Entry 9MXC (electron microscopy, 2.10 A resolution); this record covers chains A and D of the 5 polymer chains in the assembly.

[Chain A]
Name: viral protein 1
Organism: enterovirus D68
Notes: EC 3.4.22.29, 3.6.1.15, 3.4.22.28, 2.7.7.48
UniProt: A0A1I9KHM1 (A0A1I9KHM1_HED68); residues 1001-1297 here correspond to UniProt positions 565-861 (UniProt number = residue number - 436)
Sequence (297 residues; each row starts with the number of its first residue):
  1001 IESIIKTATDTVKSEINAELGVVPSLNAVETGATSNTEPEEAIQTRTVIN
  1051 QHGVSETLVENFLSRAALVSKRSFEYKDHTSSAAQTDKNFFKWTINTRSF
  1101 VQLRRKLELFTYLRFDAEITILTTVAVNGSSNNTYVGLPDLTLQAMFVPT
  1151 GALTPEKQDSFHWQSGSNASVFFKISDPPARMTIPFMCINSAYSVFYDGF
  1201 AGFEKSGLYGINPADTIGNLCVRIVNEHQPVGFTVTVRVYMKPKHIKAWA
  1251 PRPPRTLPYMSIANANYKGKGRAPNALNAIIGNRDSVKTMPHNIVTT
Construct notes: conflict Gly-1271 (Glu835 in A0A1I9KHM1)
Bound ions: Na+: Thr-1007, Ala-1008, Asp-1010, Asn-1050

[Chain D]
Name: viral protein 4
Organism: enterovirus D68
UniProt: Q68T42 (POLG_HED68); residues 4028-4057 here correspond to UniProt positions 29-58 (UniProt number = residue number - 3999)
Sequence (30 residues; each row starts with the number of its first residue):
  4028 QINFYKDSYAASASKQDFSQDPSKFTEPVV

[Chain A / chain D interface]
Contacting residue pairs - 29 pairs, chain A then chain D:
  Ile-1001(A) with Asp-4048(D), hydrogen bond (backbone-side chain); Ser-4050(D), hydrogen bond (backbone-side chain)
  Glu-1002(A) with Gln-4047(D); Asp-4048(D), hydrogen bond (backbone-side chain)
  Ser-1003(A) with Phe-4045(D); Ser-4046(D); Gln-4047(D), hydrogen bond (backbone-backbone)
  Ile-1004(A) with Phe-4045(D)
  Ile-1005(A) with Phe-4045(D), hydrogen bond (backbone-backbone); Gln-4047(D)
  Lys-1006(A) with Phe-4045(D)
  Thr-1031(A) with Val-4056(D)
  Ala-1033(A) with Thr-4053(D)
  Thr-1034(A) with Thr-4053(D), hydrogen bond (backbone-backbone)
  Ser-1055(A) with Phe-4045(D)
  Leu-1058(A) with Lys-4042(D); Asp-4044(D)
  Glu-1060(A) with Ala-4040(D); Ser-4041(D), hydrogen bond (side chain-backbone)
  Asp-1116(A) with Tyr-4036(D)
  Thr-1183(A) with Tyr-4036(D)
  Pro-1185(A) with Tyr-4036(D)
  Lys-1244(A) with Tyr-4036(D); Ala-4037(D), hydrogen bond (side chain-backbone); Ala-4038(D), hydrogen bond (side chain-backbone)
  His-1245(A) with Tyr-4036(D); Ala-4038(D), hydrogen bond (side chain-backbone); Ser-4039(D), hydrogen bond (side chain-backbone)
  Pro-1251(A) with Phe-4052(D)
Also at the interface, not in a pair above, chain A (22 interface residues in all): Asn-1036, Val-1054, Ser-1064, Ile-1184
Also at the interface, not in a pair above, chain D (18 interface residues in all): Ser-4035, Glu-4054

[Summary]
Chain A and chain D form an interface of 22 and 18 residues respectively, with 11 hydrogen bonds. Polar pairs
include Ile-1001(A)/Asp-4048(D), Ile-1001(A)/Ser-4050(D) and Glu-1002(A)/Asp-4048(D). Thr-1007(A),
Ala-1008(A), Asp-1010(A) and Asn-1050(A) coordinate Na+.
Here chain A is viral protein 1 and chain D is viral protein 4, both from enterovirus D68. Entry 9MXC (Cryo-EM
Structure of Human Enterovirus D68 USA/IL/14-18952 in Complex with Fc-MFSD6(L3)) was determined by electron
microscopy together with 9MWZ from the same study.
